PDB entry 7CR0 | electron microscopy, 3.10 A resolution | chains A and B of the 4 polymer chains in the assembly

# Chain A (and B)
Molecule: Potassium voltage-gated channel subfamily KQT member 2
From: Homo sapiens
Notes: chain B of this document is another copy of the same molecule, construct and numbering; everything in this record applies to it too
Reference sequence: O43526 (KCNQ2_HUMAN); residues 64-702 here = UniProt positions 64-702
Chain sequence (656 residues; row label = number of the first residue in the row):
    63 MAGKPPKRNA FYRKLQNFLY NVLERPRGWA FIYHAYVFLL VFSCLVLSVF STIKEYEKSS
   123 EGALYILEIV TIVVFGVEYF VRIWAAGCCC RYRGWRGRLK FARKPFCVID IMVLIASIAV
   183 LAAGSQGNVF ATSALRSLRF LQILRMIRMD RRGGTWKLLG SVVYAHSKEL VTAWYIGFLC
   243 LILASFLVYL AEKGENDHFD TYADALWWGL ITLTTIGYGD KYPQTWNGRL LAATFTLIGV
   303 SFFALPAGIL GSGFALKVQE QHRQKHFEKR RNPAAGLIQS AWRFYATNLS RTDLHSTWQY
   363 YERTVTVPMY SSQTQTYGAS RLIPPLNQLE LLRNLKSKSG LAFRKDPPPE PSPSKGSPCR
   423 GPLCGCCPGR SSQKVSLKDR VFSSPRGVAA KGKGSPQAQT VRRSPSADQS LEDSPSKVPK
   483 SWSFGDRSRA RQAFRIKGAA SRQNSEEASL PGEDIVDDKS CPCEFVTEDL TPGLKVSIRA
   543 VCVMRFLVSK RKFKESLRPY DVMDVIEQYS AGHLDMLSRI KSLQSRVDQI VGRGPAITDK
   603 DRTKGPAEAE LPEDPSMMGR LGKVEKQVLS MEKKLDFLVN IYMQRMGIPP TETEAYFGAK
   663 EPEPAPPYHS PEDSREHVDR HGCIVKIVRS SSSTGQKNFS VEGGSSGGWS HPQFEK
Disordered / not traced: 63-69, 185-194, 331-718
Differences from the reference sequence: initiating methionine (63); expression tag (703-718)

# Interface between chain A and chain B
Contacting residue pairs (47):
  V111(A) - A265(B)  hydrophobic
  V111(A) - L268(B)  hydrophobic
  R201(A) - Y264(B)
  M208(A) - Y237(B)  hydrogen bond (backbone-side chain)
  M208(A) - F240(B)  hydrophobic
  I209(A) - Y237(B)
  D212(A) - Y237(B)
  T217(A) - T234(B)
  T217(A) - Y237(B)
  T217(A) - I238(B)
  W218(A) - L241(B)  hydrophobic
  L220(A) - E231(B)
  L220(A) - T234(B)
  L221(A) - I238(B)  hydrophobic
  W236(A) - L299(B)
  D266(A) - R291(B)  salt bridge
  W269(A) - P285(B)  hydrophobic
  W269(A) - R291(B)
  L272(A) - A295(B)  hydrophobic
  T276(A) - T277(B)
  T277(A) - T277(B)
  I278(A) - I278(B)
  I278(A) - G279(B)
  I278(A) - T298(B)
  G279(A) - G279(B)
  Y280(A) - W270(B)  hydrogen bond
  Y280(A) - T274(B)
  Y280(A) - Y280(B)
  Y280(A) - G281(B)
  Y280(A) - K283(B)
  Y280(A) - Y284(B)  hydrophobic
  D282(A) - Y284(B)
  F305(A) - L299(B)  hydrophobic
  A309(A) - A306(B)  hydrophobic
  A309(A) - L307(B)
  L312(A) - L307(B)
  G313(A) - L307(B)
  G313(A) - I311(B)
  S314(A) - S314(B)  hydrogen bond
  F316(A) - E231(B)
  F316(A) - I311(B)  hydrophobic
  A317(A) - S314(B)
  A317(A) - L318(B)
  L318(A) - L318(B)  hydrophobic
  V320(A) - A227(B)
  V320(A) - H228(B)
  V320(A) - E231(B)
Also at the interface, not in a pair above, chain A (38 interface residues in all): F104, L107, T114, I115, F202, I205, K283, P308, Q321, Q323
Also at the interface, not in a pair above, chain B (38 interface residues in all): K230, I244, F248, T263, S303, F304, G310, G315

# Overview
The chain A/chain B interface involves 38 residues from each chain; the contacts include 3 hydrogen bonds and
1 salt bridge. Polar contacts include D266(A)-R291(B), M208(A)-Y237(B) and Y280(A)-W270(B).
Both chains are Potassium voltage-gated channel subfamily KQT member 2 (Homo sapiens). Entry 7CR0 (human KCNQ2
in apo state) was determined by electron microscopy (same publication as 7CR1, 7CR2, 7CR3, 7CR4 and 7CR7).
